Entry 2EKP (X-ray diffraction, 1.15 A resolution); this record covers chain A.

# Chain A
Protein: 2-deoxy-D-gluconate 3-dehydrogenase
Organism: Thermus thermophilus
Notes: EC 1.1.1.125
UniProt: Q53W82 (Q53W82_THET8); residues 1-239 here = UniProt positions 1-239
Sequence (239 residues; numbered 1 to 239; the number before each row is that of its first residue):
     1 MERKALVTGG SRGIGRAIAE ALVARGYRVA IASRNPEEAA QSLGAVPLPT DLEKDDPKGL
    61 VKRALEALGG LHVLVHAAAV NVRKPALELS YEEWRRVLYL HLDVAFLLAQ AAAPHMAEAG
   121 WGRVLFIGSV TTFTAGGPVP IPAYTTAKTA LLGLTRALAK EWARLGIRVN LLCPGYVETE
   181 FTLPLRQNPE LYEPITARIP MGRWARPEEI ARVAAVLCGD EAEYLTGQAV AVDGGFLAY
Disordered / not traced: 1
Ligand contacts: NAD (nicotinamide-adenine-dinucleotide): Gly-9, Gly-10, Ser-11, Arg-12, Gly-13, Ile-14, Gly-15, Ala-32, Ser-33, Arg-34, Thr-50, Asp-51, Leu-52, Glu-53, His-76, Ala-77, Ala-78, Ala-79, His-101, Ile-127, Gly-128, Ser-129, Tyr-144, Lys-148, Pro-174, Gly-175, Tyr-176, Val-177, Thr-179, Glu-180, Phe-181, Thr-182
What the authors report for this chain:
  - catalytic residues: Ser-129, Tyr-144, Lys-148 (citing earlier work)
  - binding site for NAD: Ser-11, Asp-51, Glu-118, Ser-129, Tyr-144, Lys-148
  - specificity-determining residues: Ser-11, Glu-118 (proposed by the authors, not directly observed)

# Overview
Bound to chain A: NAD. From the paper: catalytic residues Ser-129, Tyr-144 and Lys-148; a binding site for NAD
at Ser-11, Asp-51 and Glu-118 among others.
Chain A is 2-deoxy-D-gluconate 3-dehydrogenase (Thermus thermophilus); the structure, Structure of TT0495
protein from Thermus thermophilus, was determined by X-ray diffraction together with 4JP2, 4JP3 and 2EKQ from
the same study.
